1F3H - chains A and B; structure by X-ray diffraction, 2.58 A resolution.

Chain A (and B):
Protein: Survivin
From: Homo sapiens
Notes: chain B of this document is another copy of the same molecule, construct and numbering; everything in this record applies to it too
Reference sequence: O15392 (BIRC5_HUMAN); residues 1-142 here = UniProt positions 1-142
Amino-acid sequence (142 residues; numbered 1 to 142; the number before each row is that of its first residue):
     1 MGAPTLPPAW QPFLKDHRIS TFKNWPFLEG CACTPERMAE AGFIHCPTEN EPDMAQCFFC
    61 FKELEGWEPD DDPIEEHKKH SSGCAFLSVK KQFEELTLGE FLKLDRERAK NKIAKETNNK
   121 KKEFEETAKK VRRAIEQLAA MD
Not modelled in the structure: 1-4, 141-142 (chain B: 1-5, 141-142)
Sequence notes: engineered mutation Met-54 (Leu in O15392)
Ion coordination: Zn2+: Cys-57, Cys-60, His-77, Cys-84
UniProt features mapped onto this chain:
  - binding site (Zn(2+)): Cys-57, Cys-60, His-77, Cys-84
  - site: Glu-126 (Interaction with FBXL7)
  - modified residue: Ser-20 (Phosphoserine), Lys-23 (N6-acetyllysine), Thr-34 (Phosphothreonine), Thr-48 (Phosphothreonine), Lys-90 (N6-acetyllysine), Lys-110 (N6-acetyllysine), Lys-112 (N6-acetyllysine), Lys-115 (N6-acetyllysine), Thr-117 (Phosphothreonine), Lys-121 (N6-acetyllysine), Lys-129 (N6-acetyllysine)
  - natural variant: Lys-129 (K129E: Loss of acetylation)
  - mutagenesis: Arg-18 (R18A: Disrupts interaction with histone H3pT3, no effect on interaction with INCENP), Lys-23 (K23R: Increases ubiquitination and blocks dissociation from centromeres; when associated with R-62; R-78 and R-79), Trp-25 (W25A: Disrupts interaction with histone H3pT3, no effect on interaction with INCENP), Cys-33 (C33R: Disrupts interaction with histone H3pT3, no effect on interaction with INCENP), Thr-34 (T34A: Loss of LAMTOR5 binding; T34E: Higher affinity for LAMTOR5 binding), Thr-48 (T48A/E: Localizes normally during mitosis but cannot support cell proliferation. Increased affinity for CDCA8/borealin), Cys-57 (C57A: Disrupts interaction with histone H3pT3, no effect on interaction with INCENP), Lys-62 (K62R: Increases ubiquitination and blocks dissociation from centromeres; when associated with R-23; R-78 and R-79), Glu-65 (E65A: Almost abolishes RAN-binding. Does not disrupt binding to AURKB or CDCA8. Disrupts mitotic spindle assembly. Does not disrupt nuclear export), Trp-67 (W67A: Disrupts interaction with histone H3pT3, no effect on interaction with INCENP), Asp-70 (D70A: No change. Loss of interaction with AURKB; when associated with A-71), Asp-71 (D71A: No change. Loss of interaction with AURKB; when associated with A-70), 7 further mutagenesis entries in UniProt

Chain A / chain B interface:
Residue-residue contacts - 24 pairs, chain A then chain B:
  Pro-7(A) with Pro-7(B), hydrophobic; Trp-10(B)
  Trp-10(A) with Pro-7(B); Trp-10(B), hydrophobic
  Phe-93(A) with Leu-98(B)
  Glu-94(A) with Thr-97(B); Leu-98(B), hydrogen bond (backbone-backbone); Gly-99(B), hydrogen bond (backbone-backbone); Leu-102(B)
  Glu-95(A) with Thr-97(B)
  Leu-96(A) with Leu-96(B); Thr-97(B); Leu-98(B), hydrogen bond (backbone-backbone)
  Thr-97(A) with Glu-94(B); Glu-95(B); Leu-96(B)
  Leu-98(A) with Phe-93(B), hydrophobic; Glu-94(B); Leu-96(B), hydrogen bond (backbone-backbone); Thr-97(B); Leu-98(B); Phe-101(B), hydrophobic
  Gly-99(A) with Glu-94(B), hydrogen bond (backbone-backbone)
  Phe-101(A) with Leu-98(B), hydrophobic
Interface residues without a listed pair, chain A (11 interface residues in all): Leu-102
Interface residues without a listed pair, chain B (12 interface residues in all): Leu-6

Summary:
Chain A and chain B form an interface of 11 and 12 residues respectively; the contacts include 5 hydrogen
bonds. The backbones hydrogen-bond at Glu-94(A)/Leu-98(B), Glu-94(A)/Gly-99(B) and Leu-96(A)/Leu-98(B).
Curated annotation (UniProt) lists 4 Zn2+-binding residues and 20 mutagenesis sites on chain A.
Chain A and chain B are both Survivin (Homo sapiens); the structure, X-ray crystal structure of the human
anti-apoptotic protein survivin, was determined by X-ray diffraction together with 1F8A from the same study.
